PDB entry 6UFY | X-ray diffraction, 2.71 A resolution | chains B and D of the 4 polymer chains in the assembly

# Chain B (and D)
Protein: Choloylglycine hydrolase
From: Bacteroides thetaiotaomicron VPI-5482
Notes: chain D of this document is another copy of the same molecule, construct and numbering; everything in this record applies to it too
UniProt: Q8A600 (Q8A600_BACTN); residues 2-328 here correspond to UniProt positions 26-352 (UniProt number = residue number + 24)
Sequence (336 residues; row label = number of the first residue in the row):
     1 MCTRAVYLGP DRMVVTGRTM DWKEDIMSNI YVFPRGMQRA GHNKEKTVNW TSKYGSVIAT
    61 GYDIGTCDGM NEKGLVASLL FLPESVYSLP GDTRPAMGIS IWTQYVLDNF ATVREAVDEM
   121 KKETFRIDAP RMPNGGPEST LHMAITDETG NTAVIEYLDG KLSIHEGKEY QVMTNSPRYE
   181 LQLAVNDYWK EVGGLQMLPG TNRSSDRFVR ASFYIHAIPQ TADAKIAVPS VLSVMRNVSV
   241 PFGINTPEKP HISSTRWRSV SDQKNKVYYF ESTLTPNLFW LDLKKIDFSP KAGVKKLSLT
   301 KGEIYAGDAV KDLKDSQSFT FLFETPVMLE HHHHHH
Unresolved in the structure: 326-336 (chain D: 329-336)
Construct notes: expression tag (1, 329-336)

# How chain B and chain D interact
Residue-residue contacts (23):
  Arg178(B) with Glu180(D), salt bridge
  Glu180(B) with Arg178(D), salt bridge; Glu180(D)
  Leu181(B) with Glu180(D); Ala184(D), hydrophobic
  Ala184(B) with Leu181(D), hydrophobic; Val185(D)
  Val185(B) with Ala184(D); Tyr188(D), hydrophobic
  Tyr188(B) with Val185(D), hydrophobic; Trp189(D), hydrogen bond; Pro199(D); Arg203(D); Ser205(D); Asp206(D), hydrogen bond
  Trp189(B) with Tyr188(D), hydrogen bond; Trp189(D), hydrophobic
  Val192(B) with Arg203(D)
  Pro199(B) with Tyr188(D)
  Arg203(B) with Glu191(D); Val192(D)
  Ser205(B) with Tyr188(D)
  Asp206(B) with Tyr188(D), hydrogen bond
Other interface residues (no listed pair), chain B (13 interface residues in all): Glu191

# Summary
The chain B/chain D interface involves 13 residues from each chain, with 4 hydrogen bonds and 2 salt bridges.
Polar contacts include Arg178(B)-Glu180(D), Tyr188(B)-Trp189(D) and Tyr188(B)-Asp206(D).
Chain B and chain D are both Choloylglycine hydrolase (Bacteroides thetaiotaomicron VPI-5482); the structure,
B. theta Bile Salt Hydrolase, was determined by X-ray diffraction (same publication as 6UH4).
